PDB entry 7WKV | X-ray diffraction, 2.10 A resolution | chains A and B

# Chain A
Name: RNA demethylase ALKBH5
Source organism: Homo sapiens
Notes: EC 1.14.11.53
Reference sequence: Q6P6C2 (ALKB5_HUMAN); residues 74-292 here = UniProt positions 74-292
Sequence (220 residues; each row starts with the number of its first residue):
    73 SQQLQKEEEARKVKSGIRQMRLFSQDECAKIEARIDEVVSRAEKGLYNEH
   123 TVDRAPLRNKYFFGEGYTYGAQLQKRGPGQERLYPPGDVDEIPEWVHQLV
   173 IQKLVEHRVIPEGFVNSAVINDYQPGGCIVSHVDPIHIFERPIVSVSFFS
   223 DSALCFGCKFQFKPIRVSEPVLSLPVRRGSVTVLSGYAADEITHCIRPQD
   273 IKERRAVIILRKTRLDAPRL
Unresolved in the structure: 73
Sequence notes: expression tag (73)
Bound ions: Mn2+: His204, Asp206, His266 (together with 2-oxoglutaric acid)
Small-molecule neighbours: 2-oxoglutaric acid (AKG): Lys132, Tyr139, Asn193, Tyr195, Ile201, His204, Asp206, Leu226, His266, Ile268, Arg277, Val279, Ile281, Arg283
What the authors report for this chain:
  - Mn2+ coordination: His204, Asp206, His266
  - binding site for 2-oxoglutaric acid: Asn193, Arg277, Arg283
  - binding site for the 8-nt RNA strand (chain B): Arg130, Tyr139, Arg148, Ser203, His204, Val205, Pro207, Phe234
  - mutagenesis - R130A, R130E, K132R, Y139A, H204A, F232A/F234A: abolished catalytic activity with the 8-nt RNA strand (chain B)
  - mutagenesis - R148A, R148E: unchanged catalytic activity with the 8-nt RNA strand (chain B)
  - specificity-determining residues: Val205, Phe234
  - mutagenesis - K132E (19 +/- 4%), Y139F (2 +/- 0%), F232A (37 +/- 2%), F234A: decreased catalytic activity with the 8-nt RNA strand (chain B)
  - catalytic residues: Lys132, Tyr139 (proposed by the authors, not directly observed)
  - contacts within the chain: Lys132-Tyr139

# Chain B
Molecule: 8-nt RNA strand
Sequence (8 nucleotides; each row starts with the number of its first residue):
     1 UGGACUGC
Unresolved in the structure: 1, 6-8
Modified / non-standard residues: 6MZ (N6-methyladenosine-5'-monophosphate) at position 4

# How chain A and chain B interact
Contacting residue pairs (27; chain A residue first):
  Pro128(A) with G2(B), phosphate contact; G3(B), phosphate contact
  Leu129(A) with G2(B), sugar contact
  Arg130(A) with 6MZ_4(B), base contact
  Lys132(A) with 6MZ_4(B), base contact
  Tyr139(A) with 6MZ_4(B), hydrogen bond to the base
  Tyr141(A) with 6MZ_4(B), sugar contact
  Gly142(A) with 6MZ_4(B), sugar contact
  Arg148(A) with C5(B), salt bridge to the phosphate
  Glu153(A) with 6MZ_4(B), base contact; C5(B), hydrogen bond to the base
  Ile201(A) with 6MZ_4(B), base contact
  Val202(A) with G3(B), phosphate contact; 6MZ_4(B), base contact
  Ser203(A) with 6MZ_4(B), hydrogen bond to the sugar; C5(B), hydrogen bond to the sugar
  His204(A) with 6MZ_4(B), stacking on the base; C5(B), base contact
  Val205(A) with C5(B), hydrogen bond to the base
  Asp206(A) with 6MZ_4(B), base contact
  Pro207(A) with 6MZ_4(B), base contact
  Phe234(A) with G3(B), stacking on the base
  Lys235(A) with G3(B), base contact
  Pro236(A) with G2(B), phosphate contact
  Ile237(A) with G2(B), hydrogen bond to the phosphate
  Thr265(A) with C5(B), base contact
  Arg283(A) with 6MZ_4(B), base contact
Also at the interface, not in a pair above, chain A (24 interface residues in all): Ala127, Cys200

# Summary
24 residues of chain A face 4 of chain B across their interface; the contacts include 6 hydrogen bonds, 1 salt
bridge and 2 aromatic stacking contacts. Polar pairs include Tyr139(A)-6MZ_4(B), Glu153(A)-C5(B) and
Val205(A)-C5(B). The paper reports catalytic residues Lys132(A) and Tyr139(A); R130A, R130E and K132R of chain
A, among others, abolish catalytic activity with the 8-nt RNA strand (chain B); 12 substitutions were tested
in all.
Chain A is RNA demethylase ALKBH5 (Homo sapiens) and chain B is an 8-nt RNA strand; the structure, Crystal
structure of human ALKBH5 in complex with 2-oxoglutarate (2OG) and m6A-containing ssRNA, was determined by
X-ray diffraction (same publication as 7V4G and 7WL0).
